Entry 2DDK (X-ray diffraction, 2.70 A resolution); this record covers chains A and B.

[Chain A (and B)]
Protein: Inositol monophosphatase 2
From: Homo sapiens
Notes: EC 3.1.3.25; chain B of this document is another copy of the same molecule, construct and numbering; everything in this record applies to it too
UniProtKB: O14732 (IMPA2_HUMAN); numbering as in UniProt (aligned over 1-288)
Chain sequence (299 residues; numbered -10 to 288; the number before each row is that of its first residue; numbers below 1 keep their minus sign (Gly-10 is residue -10)):
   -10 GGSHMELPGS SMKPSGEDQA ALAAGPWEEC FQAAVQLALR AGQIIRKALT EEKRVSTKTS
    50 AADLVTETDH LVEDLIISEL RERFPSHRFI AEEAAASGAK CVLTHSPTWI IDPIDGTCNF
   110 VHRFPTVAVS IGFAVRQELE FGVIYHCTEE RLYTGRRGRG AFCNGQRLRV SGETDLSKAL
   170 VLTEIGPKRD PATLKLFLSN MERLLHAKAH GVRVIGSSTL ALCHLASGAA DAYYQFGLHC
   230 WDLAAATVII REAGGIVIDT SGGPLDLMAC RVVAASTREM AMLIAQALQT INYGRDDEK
Disordered / not traced: -10 to 14, 40-48, 282-288 (chain B: -10 to 14, 40-51, 83-87, 281-288)
Differences from the reference sequence: cloning artifact (-10 to 0)
Swiss-Prot annotation at these positions:
  - binding site (Mg(2+)): Glu81, Asp101, Ile103, Asp104, Asp231
  - binding site (substrate): Glu81, Ile103 to Thr106, Gly205 to Ser207, Gln224, Asp231
  - mutagenesis: Asp104 (D104N: Loss of activity)
Cystine bridges: Cys90-Cys229

[How chain A and chain B interact]
Contacting residue pairs (62; chain A residue first):
  Cys107(A) with Leu169(B), hydrophobic; His199(B); Arg202(B)
  Asn108(A) with Arg202(B), hydrogen bond
  His111(A) with Lys167(B); Leu169(B); His199(B), hydrogen bond; Gly217(B); Ala218(B); Asp220(B), salt bridge
  Arg112(A) with Ala218(B)
  Phe113(A) with Leu169(B), hydrophobic; Leu171(B), hydrophobic; Arg202(B); His213(B); Ala218(B), hydrophobic
  Pro114(A) with His213(B)
  Glu138(A) with Glu138(B)
  Lys167(A) with His111(B), hydrogen bond (backbone-side chain)
  Leu169(A) with His111(B); Phe113(B), hydrophobic
  Arg178(A) with Leu194(B); Ala198(B), hydrogen bond (side chain-backbone); His199(B), hydrogen bond (side chain-backbone); Gly200(B)
  Leu183(A) with Glu191(B); Leu194(B), hydrophobic
  Lys184(A) with Glu191(B), salt bridge
  Leu187(A) with Leu187(B); Met190(B), hydrophobic
  Met190(A) with Phe186(B), hydrophobic; Leu187(B), hydrophobic; Met190(B), hydrophobic
  Glu191(A) with Leu187(B)
  Leu194(A) with Arg178(B); Leu183(B), hydrophobic; Phe186(B), hydrophobic; Leu187(B), hydrophobic
  Ala198(A) with Arg178(B), hydrogen bond (backbone-side chain)
  His199(A) with Cys107(B), hydrogen bond; His111(B); Arg178(B)
  Gly200(A) with Arg178(B)
  Val201(A) with Ile174(B), hydrophobic; Val203(B)
  Arg202(A) with Cys107(B); Asn108(B), hydrogen bond; Val203(B); Ile204(B), hydrogen bond (side chain-backbone); Gly205(B)
  Val203(A) with Val201(B); Arg202(B); Val203(B), hydrogen bond (backbone-backbone)
  Ile204(A) with Arg202(B), hydrogen bond (backbone-side chain)
  Gly205(A) with Arg202(B)
  His213(A) with Phe113(B); Pro114(B)
  Gly217(A) with His111(B); Arg112(B), hydrogen bond (backbone-side chain)
  Ala218(A) with His111(B); Phe113(B)
  Asp220(A) with His111(B), salt bridge
Interface residues without a listed pair, chain A (34 interface residues in all): Val110, Arg140, Ser160, Ala168, Leu171, Phe186
Interface residues without a listed pair, chain B (33 interface residues in all): Thr137, Ala168, His195

[Overview]
34 residues of chain A and 33 residues of chain B are in contact, with 12 hydrogen bonds and 3 salt bridges.
Among the polar pairs are His111(A)-Asp220(B), Lys184(A)-Glu191(B) and Asn108(A)-Arg202(B).
Both chains are Inositol monophosphatase 2 (Homo sapiens). Entry 2DDK (Crystal structure of human myo-inositol
monophosphatase 2 (IMPA2) (orthorhombic form)) was determined by X-ray diffraction together with 2CZH, 2CZI
and 2CZK from the same study.
